7Y35 - chains R and P of the 6 polymer chains in the assembly; structure by electron microscopy, 2.90 A resolution.

[Chain R]
Name: Parathyroid hormone/parathyroid hormone-related peptide receptor
From: Homo sapiens
Reference sequence: Q03431 (PTH1R_HUMAN); residues 27-593 carry their UniProt numbers (567 of 727 residues fall inside the UniProt entry; the rest is not from it)
Sequence (727 residues; row label = number of the first residue in the row):
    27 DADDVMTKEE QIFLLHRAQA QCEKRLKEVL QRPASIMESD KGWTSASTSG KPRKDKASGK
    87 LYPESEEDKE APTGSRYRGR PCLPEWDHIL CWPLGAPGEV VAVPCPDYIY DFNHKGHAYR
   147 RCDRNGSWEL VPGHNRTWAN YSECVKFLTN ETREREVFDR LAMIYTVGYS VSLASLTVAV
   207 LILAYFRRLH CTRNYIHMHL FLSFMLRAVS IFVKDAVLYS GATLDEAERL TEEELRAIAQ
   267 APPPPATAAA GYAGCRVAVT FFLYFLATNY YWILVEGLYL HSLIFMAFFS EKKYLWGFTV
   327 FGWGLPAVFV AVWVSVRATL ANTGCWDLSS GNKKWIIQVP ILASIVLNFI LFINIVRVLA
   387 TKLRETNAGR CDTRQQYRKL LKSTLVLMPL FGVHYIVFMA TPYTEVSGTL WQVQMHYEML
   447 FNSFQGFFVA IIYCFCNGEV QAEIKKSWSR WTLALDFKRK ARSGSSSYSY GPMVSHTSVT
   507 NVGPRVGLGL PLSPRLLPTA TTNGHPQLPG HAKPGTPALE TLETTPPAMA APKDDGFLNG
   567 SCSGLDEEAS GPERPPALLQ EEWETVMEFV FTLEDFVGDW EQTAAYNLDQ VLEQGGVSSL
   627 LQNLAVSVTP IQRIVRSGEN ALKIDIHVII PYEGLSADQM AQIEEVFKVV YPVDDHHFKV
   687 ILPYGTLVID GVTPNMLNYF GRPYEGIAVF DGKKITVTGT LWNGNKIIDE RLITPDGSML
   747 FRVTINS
Unresolved in the structure: 27-30, 59-104, 247-275, 394-398, 482-753
Disulfide bonds: Cys48-Cys117, Cys108-Cys148, Cys131-Cys170, Cys281-Cys351
Construct notes: conflict Ala188 (Gly in Q03431)

[Chain P]
Name: Abaloparatide
Sequence (34 residues; numbered 1 to 34; the number before each row is that of its first residue):
     1 AVSEHQLLHD KGKSIQDLRR RELLEKLLAK LHTX
Modified positions: Ala29 (alpha-aminoisobutyric acid; AIB); NH2 (amino group) at position 34

[How chain R and chain P interact]
Pairs across the interface - 60 pairs, chain R then chain P:
  Met32(R) - Arg20(P)  hydrogen bond (backbone-side chain)
  Thr33(R) - Gln16(P)
  Lys34(R) - Arg19(P)
  Glu35(R) - Arg19(P)  salt bridge
  Ile38(R) - Leu23(P)  hydrophobic
  Asp113(R) - Leu31(P)
  Ile115(R) - Leu27(P)  hydrophobic
  Ile115(R) - Leu31(P)  hydrophobic
  Ile135(R) - Leu24(P)  hydrophobic
  Tyr136(R) - Arg20(P)
  Asp137(R) - Arg20(P)  salt bridge
  Asp137(R) - Leu24(P)
  Arg162(R) - Lys30(P)  hydrogen bond (side chain-backbone)
  Arg162(R) - Leu31(P)  hydrogen bond (side chain-backbone)
  Arg162(R) - Thr33(P)  hydrogen bond (side chain-backbone)
  Asn166(R) - His32(P)
  Tyr167(R) - Leu31(P)
  Tyr167(R) - His32(P)  hydrogen bond (backbone-side chain)
  Ser168(R) - His32(P)
  Val171(R) - Leu28(P)  hydrophobic
  Thr178(R) - Arg21(P)
  Phe184(R) - Leu7(P)  hydrophobic
  Phe184(R) - Asp10(P)
  Phe184(R) - Lys11(P)
  Leu187(R) - Leu7(P)  hydrophobic
  Arg233(R) - Glu4(P)  salt bridge
  Tyr245(R) - Leu8(P)
  Tyr245(R) - Lys11(P)
  Tyr245(R) - Ile15(P)  hydrophobic
  Leu289(R) - His5(P)
  Tyr296(R) - Val2(P)
  Tyr296(R) - Glu4(P)
  Asp353(R) - His9(P)  hydrogen bond (backbone-side chain)
  Leu354(R) - Lys13(P)
  Leu354(R) - Gln16(P)
  Ser355(R) - His9(P)
  Lys360(R) - His5(P)
  Gln364(R) - Val2(P)
  Gln364(R) - His5(P)  hydrogen bond
  Ile367(R) - Val2(P)  hydrophobic
  Leu368(R) - Ala1(P)
  Met425(R) - Ala1(P)  hydrogen bond (backbone-backbone)
  Thr427(R) - Ala1(P)
  Tyr429(R) - Ala1(P)  hydrophobic
  Tyr429(R) - His5(P)  hydrogen bond
  Tyr429(R) - Gln6(P)
  Tyr429(R) - His9(P)
  Thr430(R) - Gln6(P)
  Trp437(R) - Gln6(P)
  Trp437(R) - Leu7(P)  hydrophobic
  Trp437(R) - Asp10(P)  hydrogen bond
  Gln440(R) - Gln6(P)  hydrogen bond
  Met441(R) - Ser3(P)  hydrogen bond
  Met441(R) - Gln6(P)
  Met441(R) - Asp10(P)
  Glu444(R) - Ser3(P)  hydrogen bond
  Met445(R) - Ser3(P)
  Met445(R) - Glu4(P)
  Met445(R) - Leu7(P)  hydrophobic
  Asn448(R) - Glu4(P)  hydrogen bond
Other interface residues (no listed pair), chain R (54 interface residues in all): Gln37, Leu41, His114, Phe138, Asn176, Glu180, Asp185, Tyr191, Tyr195, Lys240, Phe288, Leu292, Phe424, Pro428, Val432
Other interface residues (no listed pair), chain P (27 interface residues in all): Gly12, Ser14

[Overview]
Chain R and chain P form an interface of 54 and 27 residues respectively; the contacts include 14 hydrogen
bonds and 3 salt bridges. Among the polar pairs are Glu35(R)-Arg19(P), Asp137(R)-Arg20(P) and
Arg233(R)-Glu4(P).
Chain R is Parathyroid hormone/parathyroid hormone-related peptide receptor (Homo sapiens) and chain P is
Abaloparatide; the structure, Cryo-EM structure of the Abaloparatide-bound human PTH1R-Gs complex, was
determined by electron microscopy.
